Entry 9B7G (electron microscopy, 2.61 A resolution); this record covers chains B and J of the 9 polymer chains in the assembly.

# Chain B
Protein: Hemagglutinin
Organism: Influenza A virus
Reference sequence: A0A2P1ADT1 (A0A2P1ADT1_9INFA); residues 1-506 here correspond to UniProt positions 17-522 (UniProt number = residue number + 16)
Sequence (557 residues; row label = number of the first residue in the row):
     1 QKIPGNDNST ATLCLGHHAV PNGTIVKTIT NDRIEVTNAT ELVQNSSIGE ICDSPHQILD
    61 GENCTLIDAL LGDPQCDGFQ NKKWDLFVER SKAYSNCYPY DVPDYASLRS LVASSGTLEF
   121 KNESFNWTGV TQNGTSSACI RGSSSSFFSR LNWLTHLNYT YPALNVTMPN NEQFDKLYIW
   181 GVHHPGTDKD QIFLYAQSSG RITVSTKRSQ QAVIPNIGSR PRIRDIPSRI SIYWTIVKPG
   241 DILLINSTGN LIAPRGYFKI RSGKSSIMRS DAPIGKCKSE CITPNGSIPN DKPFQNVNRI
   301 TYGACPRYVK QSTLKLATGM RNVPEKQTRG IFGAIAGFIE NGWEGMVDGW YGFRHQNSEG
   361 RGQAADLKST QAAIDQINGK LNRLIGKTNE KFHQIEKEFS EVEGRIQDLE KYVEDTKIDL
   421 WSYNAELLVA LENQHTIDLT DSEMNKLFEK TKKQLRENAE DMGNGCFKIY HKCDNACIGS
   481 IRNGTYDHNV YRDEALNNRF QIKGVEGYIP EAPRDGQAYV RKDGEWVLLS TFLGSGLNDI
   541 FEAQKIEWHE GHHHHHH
Unresolved in the structure: 1-25, 317-388, 442-557
Construct notes: conflict Gly-142 (Arg158 in A0A2P1ADT1), Ser-144 (Lys160 in A0A2P1ADT1), Gln-311 (His327 in A0A2P1ADT1); expression tag (507-557)
Disulfide bonds: Cys-52/Cys-277, Cys-64/Cys-76, Cys-97/Cys-139, Cys-281/Cys-305
Covalent attachments: glycan linked to Asn-63, Asn-158, Asn-165; N-acetylglucosamine (NAG) linked to Asn-126, Asn-133, Asn-246, Asn-285

# Chain J
Protein: TJ5-13 Fab heavy chain
Organism: Homo sapiens
Notes: antibody fragment or engineered binder
Sequence (242 residues; numbered 1 to 230 plus 12 insertion-coded residues; the number before each row is that of its first residue; a row labelled like 82A-82C holds insertion residues (82A, then the next letters in order)):
     1 QVQLVQSGAE VKKPGSSVKV SCEASGDTFT T
   31A Y
    32 SGINWVRQAP GQGLEWMGGV L
   52A P
    53 NFGSPNYAQR FQGRITITVD RSTSLVHMEL
82A-82C TNL
    83 RSDDTAVYYC TETGAYNS
100A-100G VGYFPYF
   101 QFRGQGTLVS VSSASTKGPS VFPLAPSSKS TSGGTAALGC LVKDYFPEPV TVSWNSGALT
   161 SGVHTFPAVL QSSGLYSLSS VVTVPSSSLG TQTYICNVNH KPSNTKVDKK VEPKSCGSLV
   221 PRGSHHHHHH
Unresolved in the structure: 1-10, 114-230
Disulfide bonds: Cys-22/Cys-92

# How chain B and chain J interact
Contacting residue pairs - 35 pairs, chain B then chain J:
  Tyr-98(B) / Tyr-31A(J)  hydrogen bond
  Gly-134(B) / Phe-54(J)
  Thr-135(B) / Phe-54(J)
  Thr-135(B) / Gly-55(J)  hydrogen bond (backbone-backbone)
  Ser-136(B) / Asn-53(J)
  Ser-137(B) / Pro-52A(J)
  Ser-137(B) / Asn-53(J)  hydrogen bond
  Ser-137(B) / Arg-73(J)
  Ile-140(B) / Arg-73(J)
  Trp-153(B) / Tyr-31A(J)
  Trp-153(B) / Phe-54(J)  hydrophobic
  Thr-155(B) / Phe-54(J)
  Tyr-159(B) / Tyr-100C(J)
  Tyr-159(B) / Pro-100E(J)
  His-183(B) / Tyr-31A(J)
  Lys-189(B) / Thr-28(J)  hydrogen bond (side chain-backbone)
  Lys-189(B) / Ala-97(J)
  Asp-190(B) / Thr-30(J)  hydrogen bond
  Asp-190(B) / Thr-31(J)
  Asp-190(B) / Tyr-31A(J)
  Ile-192(B) / Ala-97(J)  hydrophobic
  Ile-192(B) / Tyr-98(J)
  Ile-192(B) / Asn-99(J)
  Ile-192(B) / Tyr-100C(J)
  Phe-193(B) / Tyr-31A(J)
  Phe-193(B) / Ser-32(J)
  Phe-193(B) / Thr-95(J)
  Phe-193(B) / Gly-96(J)
  Phe-193(B) / Ala-97(J)  hydrophobic
  Phe-193(B) / Tyr-100C(J)
  Leu-194(B) / Tyr-31A(J)  hydrophobic
  Ala-196(B) / Tyr-100C(J)  hydrophobic
  Ser-198(B) / Asn-99(J)  hydrogen bond
  Ile-226(B) / Thr-31(J)
  Pro-227(B) / Thr-31(J)
Also at the interface, not in a pair above, chain B (22 interface residues in all): Ser-145, Thr-187, Ser-228
Also at the interface, not in a pair above, chain J (18 interface residues in all): Phe-100D

# Overview
The interface between chain B and chain J involves 22 residues on one side and 18 on the other, with 6
hydrogen bonds. Among the polar pairs are Tyr-98(B)/Tyr-31A(J), Ser-137(B)/Asn-53(J) and Lys-189(B)/Thr-28(J).
Covalently linked N-acetylglucosamine: at Asn-126(B), Asn-133(B), Asn-246(B) and Asn-285(B).
Here chain B is Hemagglutinin (Influenza A virus) and chain J is TJ5-13 Fab heavy chain (Homo sapiens). Entry
9B7G (Cryo-EM structure of antibody TJ5-13 bound to H3 COBRA NG2 hemagglutinin) was determined by electron
microscopy (same publication as 9DN2, 9DO2, 9B7H and 9B7I).
